PDB entry 9DZM | X-ray diffraction, 2.54 A resolution | chains A and E of the 6 polymer chains in the assembly

== Chain A ==
Molecule: 21-nt DNA strand
Sequence (21 nucleotides; numbered 201 to 221; the number before each row is that of its first residue):
   201 TCCTCATGCATATGCATGAGG

== Chain E ==
Protein: POU domain, class 2, transcription factor 2
From: Homo sapiens
UniProt: P09086 (PO2F2_HUMAN); numbering as in UniProt (aligned over 195-357)
Amino-acid sequence (167 residues; numbered 191 to 357; the number before each row is that of its first residue):
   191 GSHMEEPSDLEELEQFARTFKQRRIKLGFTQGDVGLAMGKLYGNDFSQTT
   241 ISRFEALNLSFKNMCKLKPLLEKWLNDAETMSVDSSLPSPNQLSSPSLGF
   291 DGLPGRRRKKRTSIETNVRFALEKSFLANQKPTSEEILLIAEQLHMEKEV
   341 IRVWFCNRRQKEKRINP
Disordered / not traced: 191-299
Sequence notes: expression tag (191-194)
Swiss-Prot annotation at these positions:
  - DNA-binding region: Arg297 to Asn356 (Homeobox)
  - mutagenesis: Val340 to Arg342 (Suppresses DNA-binding ability)

== How chain A and chain E interact ==
Pairs across the interface (9; chain A residue first):
  DC215(A) with Thr302(E), hydrogen bond to the phosphate; Ser303(E), phosphate contact; Ile304(E), hydrogen bond to the phosphate; Arg309(E), salt bridge to the phosphate; Asn347(E), base contact
  DA216(A) with Thr302(E), hydrogen bond to the phosphate; Val340(E), phosphate contact; Val343(E), base contact; Asn347(E), hydrogen bond to the base
Also at the interface, not in a pair above, chain A (4 interface residues in all): DG214, DT217
Also at the interface, not in a pair above, chain E (9 interface residues in all): Trp344, Gln350

== Overview ==
Chain A and chain E form an interface of 4 and 9 residues respectively; the contacts include 4 hydrogen bonds
and 1 salt bridge. Among the polar pairs are DA216(A)-Asn347(E), DC215(A)-Thr302(E) and DC215(A)-Ile304(E).
From UniProt: a DNA-binding region and 3 mutagenesis sites on chain E.
Chain A is a 21-nt DNA strand and chain E is POU domain, class 2, transcription factor 2 (Homo sapiens); the
structure, Dimeric human OCT2 (POU2F2) POU domain bound to palindromic MORE DNA, was determined by X-ray
diffraction.
